PDB entry 4QY0 | X-ray diffraction, 2.47 A resolution | chains C and E of the 6 polymer chains in the assembly

# Chain C (and E)
Name: hemagglutinin
From: Influenza A virus
Notes: chain E of this document is another copy of the same molecule, construct and numbering; everything in this record applies to it too
Sequence (318 residues; row label = number of the first residue in the row):
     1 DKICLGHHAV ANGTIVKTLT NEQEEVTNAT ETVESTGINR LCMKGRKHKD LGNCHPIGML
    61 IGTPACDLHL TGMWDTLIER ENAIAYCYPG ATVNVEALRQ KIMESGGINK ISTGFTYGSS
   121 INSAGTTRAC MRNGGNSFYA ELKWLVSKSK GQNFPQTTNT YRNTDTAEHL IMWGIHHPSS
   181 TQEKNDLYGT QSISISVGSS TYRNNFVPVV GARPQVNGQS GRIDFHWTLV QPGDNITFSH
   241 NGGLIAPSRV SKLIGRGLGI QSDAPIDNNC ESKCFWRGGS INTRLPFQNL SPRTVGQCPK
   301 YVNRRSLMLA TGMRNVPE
Cystine bridges: Cys42-Cys270, Cys54-Cys66, Cys87-Cys130, Cys274-Cys298
Covalently attached groups: N-acetylglucosamine (NAG) linked to Asn235

# Interface between chain C and chain E
Contacting residue pairs - 18 pairs, chain C then chain E:
  His177(C) with Arg203(E), hydrogen bond
  Val209(C) with Ser196(E); Asn205(E)
  Val210(C) with Ser196(E)
  Gly211(C) with Ser196(E)
  Ala212(C) with Thr158(E); Thr237(E); Ser239(E)
  Arg213(C) with Gly198(E); Arg203(E)
  Pro214(C) with Gly198(E); Ser199(E); Ser200(E); Asn235(E)
  Val216(C) with Ser200(E)
  Arg222(C) with Ser199(E), hydrogen bond (side chain-backbone); Ser200(E)
  Asp224(C) with Arg203(E), salt bridge
Interface residues without a listed pair, chain C (11 interface residues in all): Ala91
Interface residues without a listed pair, chain E (12 interface residues in all): Thr201, Asp234

# In short
Chain C and chain E form an interface of 11 and 12 residues respectively, with 2 hydrogen bonds and 1 salt
bridge. Among the polar pairs are Asp224(C)-Arg203(E), His177(C)-Arg203(E) and Arg222(C)-Ser199(E).
N-acetylglucosamine is covalently linked to Asn235(C).
Both chains are hemagglutinin (Influenza A virus). Entry 4QY0 (Structure of H10 from human-infecting H10N8)
was determined by X-ray diffraction (same publication as 4QY1 and 4QY2).
